Entry 2IAN (X-ray diffraction, 2.80 A resolution); this record covers chains A and E of the 5 polymer chains in the assembly.

Chain A:
Molecule: HLA class II histocompatibility antigen, DR alpha chain
Source organism: Homo sapiens
Notes: fragment: residues 1-182 (26-207)
Reference sequence: P01903 (2DRA_HUMAN); residues 1-182 here correspond to UniProt positions 26-207 (UniProt number = residue number + 25)
Chain sequence (182 residues; each row starts with the number of its first residue):
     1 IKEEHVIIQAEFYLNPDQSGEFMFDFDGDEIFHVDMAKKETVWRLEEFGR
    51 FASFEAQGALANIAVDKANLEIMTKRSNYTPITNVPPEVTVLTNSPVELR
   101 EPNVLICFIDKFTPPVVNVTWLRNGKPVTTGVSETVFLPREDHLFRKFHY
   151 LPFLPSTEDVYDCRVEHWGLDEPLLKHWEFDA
Not modelled in the structure: 1-3, 182
Cystine bridges: Cys107-Cys163
Curated features (UniProtKB/Swiss-Prot):
  - region: Glu179 to Ala182 (Connecting peptide)
  - site: Gln9 (Self- and pathogen-derived peptide antigen), Gly49 (Self-peptide antigen), Phe51 (Self- and pathogen-derived peptide antigen), Ala52 (Self-peptide antigen), Ser53 (Self- and pathogen-derived peptide antigen), Glu55 (Pathogen-derived peptide antigen), Asn62 (Self- and pathogen-derived peptide antigen), Asn69 (Pathogen-derived peptide antigen), Arg76 (Self- and pathogen-derived peptide antigen)
  - glycosylation (N-linked (GlcNAc...) asparagine): Asn78, Asn118

Chain E:
Molecule: CD4+ T cell receptor E8 beta chain
Source organism: Homo sapiens
Notes: engineered mutation(s): S167C
Reference sequence: P01850 (TCB_HUMAN); residues 111-240 here correspond to UniProt positions 1-130 (UniProt number = residue number - 110)
Chain sequence (240 residues; each row starts with the number of its first residue):
     1 NAGVTQTPKFRILKIGQSMTLQCTQDMNHNYMYWYRQDPGMGLKLIYYSV
    51 GAGITDKGEVPNGYNVSRSTTEDFPLRLELAAPSQTSVYFCASTYHGTGY
   101 FGEGSWLTVVEDLNKVFPPEVAVFEPSEAEISHTQKATLVCLATGFFPDH
   151 VELSWWVNGKEVHSGVCTDPQPLKEQPALNDSRYALSSRLRVSATFWQNP
   201 RNHFRCQVQFYGLSENDEWTQDRAKPVTQIVSAEAWGRAD
Not modelled in the structure: 1-2
Cystine bridges: Cys23-Cys91, Cys141-Cys206

Chain A / chain E interface:
Contacting residue pairs (5; chain A residue first):
  Gln57(A) - Tyr48(E)  hydrogen bond
  Gln57(A) - Val50(E)
  Gln57(A) - Asp56(E)
  Ala61(A) - Val50(E)
  Val65(A) - Tyr95(E)
Interface residues without a listed pair, chain A (5 interface residues in all): Leu60, Asn62
Interface residues without a listed pair, chain E (7 interface residues in all): Asn30, Tyr31, Ile54

In short:
5 residues of chain A face 7 of chain E across their interface, with 1 hydrogen bond. The hydrogen-bonded pair
is Gln57(A)-Tyr48(E).
Here chain A is HLA class II histocompatibility antigen, DR alpha chain and chain E is CD4+ T cell receptor E8
beta chain, both from Homo sapiens. Entry 2IAN (Structural basis for recognition of mutant self by a
tumor-specific, MHC class II-restricted TCR) was determined by X-ray diffraction (same publication as 2IAL and
2IAM).
